Entry 6OAB (electron microscopy, 3.60 A resolution); this record covers chains D and C of the 6 polymer chains in the assembly.

== Chain D (and C) ==
Protein: Cell division control protein 48
Source organism: Saccharomyces cerevisiae
Notes: EC 3.6.4.6; chain C of this document is another copy of the same molecule, construct and numbering; everything in this record applies to it too
UniProt: P25694 (CDC48_YEAST); residues 1-835 here = UniProt positions 1-835
Amino-acid sequence (835 residues; row label = number of the first residue in the row):
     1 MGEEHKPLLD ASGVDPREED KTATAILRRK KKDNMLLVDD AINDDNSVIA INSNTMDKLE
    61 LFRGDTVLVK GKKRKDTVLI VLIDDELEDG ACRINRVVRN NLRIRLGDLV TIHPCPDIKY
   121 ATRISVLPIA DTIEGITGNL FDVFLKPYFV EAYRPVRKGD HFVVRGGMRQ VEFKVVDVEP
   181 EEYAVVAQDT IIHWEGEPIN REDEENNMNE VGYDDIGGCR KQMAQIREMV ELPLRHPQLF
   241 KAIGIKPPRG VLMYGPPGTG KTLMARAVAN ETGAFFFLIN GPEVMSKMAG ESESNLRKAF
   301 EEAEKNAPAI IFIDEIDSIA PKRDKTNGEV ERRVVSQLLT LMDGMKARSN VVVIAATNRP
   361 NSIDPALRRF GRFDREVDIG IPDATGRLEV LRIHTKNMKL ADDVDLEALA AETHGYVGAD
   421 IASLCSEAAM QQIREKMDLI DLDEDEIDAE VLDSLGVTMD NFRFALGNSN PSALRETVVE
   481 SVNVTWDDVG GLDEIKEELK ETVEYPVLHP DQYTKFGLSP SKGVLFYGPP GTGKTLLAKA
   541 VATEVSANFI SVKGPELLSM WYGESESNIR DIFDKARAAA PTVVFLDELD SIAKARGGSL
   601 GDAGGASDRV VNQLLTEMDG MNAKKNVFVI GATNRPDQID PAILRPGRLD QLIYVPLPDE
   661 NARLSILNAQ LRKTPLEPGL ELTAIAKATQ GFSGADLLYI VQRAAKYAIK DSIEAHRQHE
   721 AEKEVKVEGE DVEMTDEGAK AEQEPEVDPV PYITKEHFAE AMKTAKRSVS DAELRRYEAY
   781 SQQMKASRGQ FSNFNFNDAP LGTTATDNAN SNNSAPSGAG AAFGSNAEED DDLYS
Not modelled in the structure: 1-208, 438-454, 718-746, 792-835 (chain C: 1-208, 439-451, 718-746, 783-835)
Swiss-Prot annotation at these positions:
  - binding site (ATP): P257 to L263, N358, H394, G531 to L536
  - modified residue: S472 (Phosphoserine), S519 (Phosphoserine), T735 (Phosphothreonine), S770 (Phosphoserine)
  - cross-link (Glycyl lysine isopeptide (Lys-Gly)): K305 (interchain with G-Cter in ubiquitin), K322 (interchain with G-Cter in ubiquitin), K346 (interchain with G-Cter in ubiquitin), K522 (interchain with G-Cter in ubiquitin), K539 (interchain with G-Cter in ubiquitin), K594 (interchain with G-Cter in ubiquitin), K673 (interchain with G-Cter in ubiquitin)
  - mutagenesis: K261 (K261A: Moderate reduction in growth rate; K261T: Probable loss of ATP binding. Complete loss of catalytic activity), E315 (E315A: Moderate reduction in growth rate; E315D: Severe loss of catalytic activity without affecting cooperativity between the 2 ATP-binding regions. Slight reduction in growth rate ...), N358 (N358A: Slight reduction in growth rate. Restores cell growth; when associated with Q-315), R369 (R369A: No effect on growth rate. Restores cell growth; when associated with Q-315), P471 (P471A/S: Restores cell growth; when associated with Q-315), R475 (R475H: Restores cell growth; when associated with Q-315), K534 (K534A/T: Severe loss of catalytic activity. Lethal), E588 (E588D: Moderate reduction in growth rate; E588Q: Lethal), R645 (R645A: Lethal)
Small-molecule neighbours:
  - ADP (adenosine-5'-diphosphate), molecule 1: D215, I216, G217, P257, G258, T259, G260, K261, T262, L263, V390, H394, G418, A419
  - ADP, molecule 2: D343, R369, R372
  - ADP, molecule 3: D488, V489, G490, G531, T532, G533, K534, T535, L536, I666, Q670, L698
  - ADP, molecule 4: D619, R645, R648
  - beryllium trifluoride (BEF), molecule 1: K261, T262, D314, E315
  - beryllium trifluoride (BEF), molecule 2: L339, D343, R372
  - beryllium trifluoride (BEF), molecule 3: K534, T535, D587, E588, A632

== How chain D and chain C interact ==
Pairs across the interface (149):
  E228(D) with R434(C), salt bridge
  L239(D) with I433(C), hydrophobic
  F240(D) with M430(C), hydrophobic; I433(C), hydrophobic
  A242(D) with K399(C)
  I243(D) with M398(C); K399(C); L455(C), hydrophobic
  G244(D) with N397(C), hydrogen bond (backbone-side chain); M398(C)
  I245(D) with M398(C), hydrophobic; S426(C); A429(C), hydrophobic
  K246(D) with S426(C)
  P248(D) with M430(C)
  A289(D) with M285(C); S286(C); K287(C)
  G290(D) with M285(C)
  E291(D) with K287(C), salt bridge
  E293(D) with P282(C); M285(C)
  R297(D) with P282(C), hydrogen bond (side chain-backbone); E283(C)
  R323(D) with E315(C), salt bridge; D317(C); N358(C), hydrogen bond; R359(C)
  E329(D) with E329(C); E331(C)
  R332(D) with S318(C)
  R333(D) with P282(C); M285(C); S318(C); E331(C), salt bridge
  S336(D) with P282(C); E315(C); S318(C)
  Q337(D) with P282(C); E283(C), hydrogen bond (side chain-backbone)
  L339(D) with E315(C)
  T340(D) with N280(C), hydrogen bond; D314(C)
  G344(D) with T262(C)
  M345(D) with A265(C), hydrophobic; R266(C); F276(C), hydrophobic; L278(C), hydrophobic; F312(C), hydrophobic
  K346(D) with R266(C)
  N361(D) with E476(C)
  P365(D) with S472(C)
  A366(D) with P257(C), hydrophobic
  R368(D) with R475(C), hydrogen bond (backbone-side chain); E476(C), salt bridge
  R369(D) with P257(C); G258(C); S472(C)
  F370(D) with A419(C); A422(C); S423(C); S426(C)
  R375(D) with E427(C), salt bridge; M430(C); R434(C)
  E376(D) with R475(C), salt bridge
  E498(D) with R703(C), salt bridge; K706(C)
  E501(D) with K706(C), hydrogen bond (backbone-side chain); K710(C), salt bridge
  T502(D) with K706(C)
  Y505(D) with I709(C), hydrophobic; K710(C); I713(C)
  Q512(D) with I709(C)
  Y513(D) with I709(C)
  K515(D) with P751(C)
  F516(D) with T674(C); A708(C), hydrophobic; P751(C), hydrophobic
  G517(D) with K673(C)
  L518(D) with L671(C), hydrophobic; V701(C); A705(C), hydrophobic
  S519(D) with Q702(C), hydrogen bond (backbone-side chain)
  P520(D) with Q702(C), hydrogen bond (backbone-side chain)
  W561(D) with M560(C)
  Y562(D) with L558(C); S607(C), hydrogen bond
  G563(D) with L558(C); S559(C); M560(C)
  E564(D) with M560(C)
  E566(D) with P555(C)
  R570(D) with P555(C), hydrogen bond (side chain-backbone); E556(C)
  R596(D) with N634(C), hydrogen bond; R635(C)
  G598(D) with Q638(C)
  G604(D) with L600(C); G601(C); D602(C), hydrogen bond (backbone-backbone)
  G605(D) with D602(C); A603(C), hydrogen bond (backbone-backbone)
  A606(D) with A603(C), hydrophobic
  D608(D) with D590(C); S591(C); K594(C)
  R609(D) with P555(C); S591(C), hydrogen bond (side chain-backbone); S607(C), hydrogen bond
  N612(D) with E588(C); D590(C); S591(C)
  Q613(D) with K553(C); P555(C)
  T616(D) with K553(C)
  E617(D) with K553(C), salt bridge
  D619(D) with T535(C)
  G620(D) with T535(C)
  M621(D) with V482(C); K539(C); F549(C), hydrophobic
  N622(D) with V482(C); K553(C)
  A623(D) with V482(C)
  D640(D) with R635(C), salt bridge
  P641(D) with S768(C)
  A642(D) with P530(C), hydrophobic
  R645(D) with A695(C); S768(C)
  P646(D) with A695(C); D696(C); Y699(C), hydrophobic
  D650(D) with Y699(C)
  Q651(D) with Y699(C); R703(C)
  Q782(D) with K766(C)
  M784(D) with F692(C), hydrophobic; A765(C); K766(C), hydrogen bond (backbone-side chain); R767(C)
  K785(D) with M762(C)
  A786(D) with K763(C)
  R788(D) with M762(C)
  Q790(D) with L680(C); E681(C); A684(C); K755(C)
Other interface residues (no listed pair), chain D (90 interface residues in all): L232, M288, K322, K325, H509, S521, R577, S607, L615, G789
Other interface residues (no listed pair), chain C (101 interface residues in all): L263, C425, V479, G531, S551, G554, E564, N568, F585, Q670, Y707, S712, I753

== Overview ==
90 residues of chain D and 101 residues of chain C are in contact, with 17 hydrogen bonds and 11 salt bridges.
Polar pairs include E228(D)-R434(C), E291(D)-K287(C) and R323(D)-E315(C). Chain D binds 4 copies of ADP and 3
copies of beryllium trifluoride.
Both chains are Cell division control protein 48 (Saccharomyces cerevisiae). Entry 6OAB (Cdc48-Npl4 complex
processing poly-ubiquitinated substrate in the presence of ADP-BeFx, state 2) was determined by electron
microscopy.
